PDB entry 8WLQ | electron microscopy, 3.80 A resolution | chains V and a of the 96 polymer chains in the assembly

[Chain V (and a)]
Name: Flagellar basal-body rod protein FlgC
Organism: Salmonella enterica subsp. enterica serovar Typhimurium str. LT2
Notes: chain a of this document is another copy of the same molecule, construct and numbering; everything in this record applies to it too
Reference sequence: P0A1I7 (FLGC_SALTY); numbering as in UniProt (aligned over 1-134)
Amino-acid sequence (134 residues; numbered 1 to 134; the number before each row is that of its first residue):
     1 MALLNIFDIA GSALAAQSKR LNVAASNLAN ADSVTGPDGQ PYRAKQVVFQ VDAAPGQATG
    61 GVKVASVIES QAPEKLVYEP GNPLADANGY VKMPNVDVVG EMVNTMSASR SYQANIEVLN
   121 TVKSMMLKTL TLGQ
Not modelled in the structure: 1

[Interface between chain V and chain a]
Residue-residue contacts (52; chain V residue first):
  Leu21(V) with Val122(a), hydrophobic; Met125(a), hydrophobic
  Asn22(V) with Asn5(a); Ile9(a); Thr59(a)
  Val23(V) with Thr59(a)
  Ala25(V) with Ile6(a), hydrophobic
  Ser26(V) with Ala58(a); Thr59(a); Gly60(a), hydrogen bond (side chain-backbone)
  Leu28(V) with Ala114(a), hydrophobic; Asn115(a); Val118(a), hydrophobic
  Ala29(V) with Ala13(a), hydrophobic; Val62(a); Asn115(a)
  Asn30(V) with Val51(a); Gly60(a); Gly61(a); Val62(a)
  Asp32(V) with Phe49(a); Ser107(a), hydrogen bond; Ser111(a)
  Ser33(V) with Phe49(a)
  Val34(V) with Phe49(a)
  Thr35(V) with Val48(a); Phe49(a), hydrogen bond (backbone-backbone); Gln50(a); Val51(a), hydrogen bond (backbone-backbone)
  Gly36(V) with Val51(a)
  Pro37(V) with Val51(a); Ala53(a), hydrophobic
  Lys45(V) with Gln57(a), hydrogen bond (side chain-backbone); Ala58(a)
  Val67(V) with Ala58(a), hydrophobic
  Pro83(V) with Ile68(a), hydrophobic
  Met102(V) with Ala114(a); Glu117(a)
  Thr105(V) with Thr121(a)
  Ser109(V) with Thr121(a); Met125(a)
  Tyr112(V) with Met125(a), hydrophobic; Thr129(a), hydrogen bond
  Gln113(V) with Ser124(a); Met125(a)
  Ile116(V) with Lys128(a); Thr129(a)
  Glu117(V) with Lys128(a)
  Leu119(V) with Leu132(a), hydrophobic
  Asn120(V) with Thr131(a); Leu132(a)
  Lys123(V) with Gly133(a), hydrogen bond (side chain-backbone)
Other interface residues (no listed pair), chain V (31 interface residues in all): Leu14, Tyr42, Asn82, Leu84
Other interface residues (no listed pair), chain a (33 interface residues in all): Gln17, Gln46

[Summary]
Chain V and chain a form an interface of 31 and 33 residues respectively, with 7 hydrogen bonds. Polar pairs
include Ser26(V)-Gly60(a), Asp32(V)-Ser107(a) and Lys45(V)-Gln57(a).
Chain V and chain a are both Flagellar basal-body rod protein FlgC (Salmonella enterica subsp. enterica
serovar Typhimurium str. LT2); the structure, Cryo-EM structure of the whole rod-export apparatus with hook
within the flagellar motor-hook complex in the ..., was determined by electron microscopy together with 8WHT,
8WIW, 8WK3, 8WK4, 8WKI, 8WKK and 11 further entries from the same study.
